Entry 8ZKK (electron microscopy, 3.60 A resolution); this record covers chains B and m of the 9 polymer chains in the assembly.

# Chain B
Name: adaptor gp12
Organism: Vibrio cholerae
Amino-acid sequence (202 residues; each row starts with the number of its first residue):
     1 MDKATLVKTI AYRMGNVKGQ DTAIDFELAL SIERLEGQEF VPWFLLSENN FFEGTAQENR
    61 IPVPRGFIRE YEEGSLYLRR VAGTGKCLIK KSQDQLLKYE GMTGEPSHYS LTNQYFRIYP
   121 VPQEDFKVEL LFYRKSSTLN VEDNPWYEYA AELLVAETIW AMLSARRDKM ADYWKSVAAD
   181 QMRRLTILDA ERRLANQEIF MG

# Chain m
Name: ring protein gp10
Organism: Vibrio cholerae
Amino-acid sequence (239 residues; numbered 1 to 239; the number before each row is that of its first residue):
     1 MSSWDRFDTP WDSIIDESTW EHYTFKYDAS FEAFSSMEVD EDLTITVSVL FASTSDNTVT
    61 VGQVLGLTMD NRAGSYFGAG SSWTSEAAVN NEAGSGFQSS HALQLSYSVE DGVISSFGSE
   121 AFCSFYNTVS FESSSDVQAA VNSLYNLDVL FSSGSGDSEQ HYVVFGETAS FESLAEHETS
   181 SQYITHVECM FNSVVEFEVK TYDWGRPVKP VGSDWSTDTP VVGVWVNEIY NGNKDWGES
Disordered / not traced: 1-201, 221-239

# Chain B / chain m interface
Contacting residue pairs (23):
  E48(B) with P207(m); K209(m)
  N49(B) with R206(m); P207(m)
  N50(B) with W204(m); G205(m); R206(m); P207(m)
  F51(B) with D203(m); W204(m); G205(m), hydrogen bond (backbone-backbone)
  F52(B) with D203(m); W204(m)
  E53(B) with D203(m)
  I61(B) with W204(m), hydrophobic
  P62(B) with Y202(m), hydrophobic; W204(m), hydrogen bond (backbone-side chain)
  P64(B) with W204(m)
  R65(B) with R206(m)
  T138(B) with R206(m)
  L139(B) with R206(m)
  N140(B) with R206(m); K209(m)
Other interface residues (no listed pair), chain B (15 interface residues in all): V63, L130

# Overview
15 residues of chain B face 7 of chain m across their interface; the contacts include 2 hydrogen bonds. Polar
pairs include P62(B)-W204(m) and F51(B)-G205(m).
Here chain B is adaptor gp12 and chain m is ring protein gp10, both from Vibrio cholerae. Entry 8ZKK
(Portal-tail of Vibrio cholerae typing phage mature VP1) was determined by electron microscopy together with
8ZKM and 9IN6 from the same study.
